8YTJ - chains A and D of the 4 polymer chains in the assembly; structure by electron microscopy, 3.07 A resolution.

[Chain A]
Protein: Capsid protein VP1
Source organism: Enterovirus A71
Reference sequence: A0A075QAW4 (A0A075QAW4_HE71); residues 1-297 here correspond to UniProt positions 566-862 (UniProt number = residue number + 565)
Chain sequence (297 residues; each row starts with the number of its first residue):
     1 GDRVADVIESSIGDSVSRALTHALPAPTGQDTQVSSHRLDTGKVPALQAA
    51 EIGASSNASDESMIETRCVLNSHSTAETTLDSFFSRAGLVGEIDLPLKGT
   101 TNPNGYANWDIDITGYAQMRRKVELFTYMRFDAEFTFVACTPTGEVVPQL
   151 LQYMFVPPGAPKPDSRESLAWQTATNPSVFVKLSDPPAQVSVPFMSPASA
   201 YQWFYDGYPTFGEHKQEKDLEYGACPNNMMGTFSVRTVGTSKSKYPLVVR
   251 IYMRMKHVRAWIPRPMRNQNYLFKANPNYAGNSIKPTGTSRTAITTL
Unresolved in the structure: 1
Residues lining bound ligands: sphingosine (SPH): Ile111, Asp112, Ile113, Thr114, Phe131, Phe135, Phe137, Tyr153, Phe155, Val179, Val192, Met195, Tyr201, Trp203, Asn228, Met230, Phe233

[Chain D]
Protein: Capsid protein VP4
Source organism: Enterovirus A71
Reference sequence: A0A075QAW4 (A0A075QAW4_HE71); numbering as in UniProt (aligned over 1-69)
Chain sequence (69 residues; each row starts with the number of its first residue):
     1 MGSQVSTQRSGSHENSNSATEGSTINYTTINYYKDSYAATAGKQSLKQDP
    51 DKFANPVKDIFTEMAAPLK
Unresolved in the structure: 1-13, 21-23

[Chain A / chain D interface]
Contacting residue pairs (49; chain A residue first):
  Leu20(A) with Val57(D)
  Thr21(A) with Asp49(D), hydrogen bond; Asp51(D)
  His22(A) with Asp49(D)
  Ala23(A) with Gln48(D)
  Leu24(A) with Lys47(D); Gln48(D), hydrogen bond (backbone-backbone)
  Pro25(A) with Leu46(D)
  Ala26(A) with Leu46(D), hydrogen bond (backbone-backbone); Gln48(D)
  Pro27(A) with Leu46(D), hydrophobic
  Gly42(A) with Met64(D)
  Lys43(A) with Met64(D)
  Val44(A) with Glu63(D); Met64(D), hydrogen bond (backbone-backbone)
  Pro45(A) with Glu63(D); Met64(D), hydrophobic
  Leu47(A) with Pro67(D)
  Ala49(A) with Pro67(D)
  Ile52(A) with Val57(D), hydrophobic; Phe61(D), hydrophobic
  Ala54(A) with Ala54(D); Asn55(D); Val57(D), hydrophobic
  Ser55(A) with Ala54(D), hydrogen bond (backbone-backbone)
  Asn57(A) with Phe61(D); Glu63(D)
  Ala58(A) with Glu63(D)
  Ser59(A) with Glu63(D)
  Ser62(A) with Glu63(D), hydrogen bond
  Thr75(A) with Gln48(D)
  Thr79(A) with Gln44(D); Leu46(D)
  Asp81(A) with Asn26(D), hydrogen bond; Ala41(D); Gln44(D)
  Arg130(A) with Ala19(D), hydrogen bond (side chain-backbone)
  Asp132(A) with Ala19(D); Tyr37(D)
  Ser191(A) with Ala38(D)
  Pro193(A) with Tyr37(D)
  Lys256(A) with Tyr37(D); Ala38(D); Ala39(D), hydrogen bond (side chain-backbone)
  His257(A) with Ser18(D), hydrogen bond; Ala19(D); Thr20(D); Asn26(D), hydrogen bond; Thr40(D), hydrogen bond (side chain-backbone)
Other interface residues (no listed pair), chain A (41 interface residues in all): Gln48, Gly53, Ala76, Leu80, Ser85, Phe131, Val192, Arg254, Val258, Arg259, Pro263
Other interface residues (no listed pair), chain D (31 interface residues in all): Ile25, Thr29, Ser36, Lys52, Phe53, Pro56, Lys58, Thr62, Leu68

[Summary]
41 residues of chain A and 31 residues of chain D are in contact; the contacts include 12 hydrogen bonds.
Among the polar pairs are Thr21(A)-Asp49(D), Ser62(A)-Glu63(D) and Asp81(A)-Asn26(D). Ligands of chain A:
sphingosine.
Chain A is Capsid protein VP1 and chain D is Capsid protein VP4, both from Enterovirus A71; the structure,
Cryo-EM structure of enterovirus A71 mature virion, was determined by electron microscopy (same publication as
8X95, 8X96, 8X97, 8X98, 8X99, 8X9A, 8X9B and 8YTB).
